PDB entry 7Z7P | X-ray diffraction, 1.95 A resolution | chain A

Chain A:
Name: NeonCyan0.95
Source organism: Branchiostoma lanceolatum
UniProt: B1PNC0 (B1PNC0_BRALA); residues 12-229 here correspond to UniProt positions 2-219 (UniProt number = residue number - 10)
Sequence (234 residues; each row starts with the number of its first residue; note: 2 numbers in that range are skipped by the numbering (no residue carries them; nothing is unmodelled there)):
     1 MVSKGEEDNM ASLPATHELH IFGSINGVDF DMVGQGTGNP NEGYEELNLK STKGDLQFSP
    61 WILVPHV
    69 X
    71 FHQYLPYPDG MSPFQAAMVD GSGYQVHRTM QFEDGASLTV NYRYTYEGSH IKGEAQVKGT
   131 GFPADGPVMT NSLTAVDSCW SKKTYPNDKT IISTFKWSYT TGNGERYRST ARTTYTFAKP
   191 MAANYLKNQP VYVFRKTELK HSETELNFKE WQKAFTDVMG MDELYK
Disordered / not traced: 1-8
Differences from the reference sequence: initiating methionine (1); expression tag (2-11, 230-236); engineered mutation I25 (Phe15 in B1PNC0), Q35 (Arg25 in B1PNC0), E42 (Asp32 in B1PNC0), D55 (Ala45 in B1PNC0), H66 (Gln56 in B1PNC0), V67 (Ile57 in B1PNC0), Y77 (Phe67 in B1PNC0), V89 (Lys79 in B1PNC0), V110 (Ser100 in B1PNC0), A125 (Phe115 in B1PNC0), K128 (Ile118 in B1PNC0), V146 (Ala136 in B1PNC0), S148 (Trp138 in B1PNC0), W150 (Val140 in B1PNC0), S151 (Thr141 in B1PNC0), K153 (Met143 in B1PNC0), T154 (Leu144 in B1PNC0), K166 (Asp156 in B1PNC0), S168 (Thr158 in B1PNC0), N173 (Ser163 in B1PNC0), E175 (Lys165 in B1PNC0), R178 (Gln168 in B1PNC0), A181 (Val171 in B1PNC0), T184 (Asn174 in B1PNC0), Y195 (Ile185 in B1PNC0), V201 (Met191 in B1PNC0), Y202 (Phe192 in B1PNC0), E213 (Lys203 in B1PNC0); chromophore (69)
Modified / non-standard residues: IO8 (2-[2-(aminomethyl)-4-(1H-indol-3-ylmethyl)-5-oxidanylidene-4H-imidazol-1-yl]ethanoic acid) at position 69
Covalent attachments: covalent link V67-IO8_69; covalent link IO8_69-F71
From the paper describing this entry:
  - conformationally variable residues: E220

Summary:
From the paper: conformational variability at E220.
Chain A is NeonCyan0.95 (Branchiostoma lanceolatum); the structure, Structure of the fluorescent protein
NeonCyan0.95 at pH 5.6, was determined by X-ray diffraction together with 7Z7Q from the same study.
